PDB entry 7S0S | electron microscopy, 3.05 A resolution | chains C and D of the 35 polymer chains in the assembly

Chain C:
Molecule: 23S rRNA
Organism: Mycolicibacterium smegmatis
Sequence (3120 nucleotides; each row starts with the number of its first residue):
     1 UAAGUGUUUAAGGGCGCAUGGUGGAUGCCUUGGCACUGGGAGCCGAUGAA
    51 GGACGUAGGAGGCUGCGAUAAGCCUCGGGGAGCUGUCAACCGAGCGUUGA
   101 UCCGAGGAUGUCCGAAUGGGGAAACCCGGCACGAGUGAUGUCGUGUCACC
   151 AGGCGCUGAAUAUAUAGGCGUCUGGGGGGAACGCGGGGAAGUGAAACAUC
   201 UCAGUACCCGUAGGAAGAGAAAACAAAAUGUGAUUCCGUGAGUAGUGGCG
   251 AGCGAAAGCGGAGGAUGGCUAAACCGUAUGCAUGUGAUACCGGGUAGGGG
   301 UUGUGUGUGCGGGGUUGUGGGACCUAUCUUUCCGGCUCUACCUGGCUGGA
   351 GGGCAGUGAGAAAAUGUUGUGGUUAGCGGAAAUGGCUUGGGAUGGCCUGC
   401 CGUAGACGGUGAGAGCCCGGUACGUGAAAACCCGACGUCUGUCUUGAUGG
   451 UGUUCCCGAGUAGCAGCGGGCCCGUGGAAUCUGCUGUGAAUCUGCCGGGA
   501 CCACCCGGUAAGCCUGAAUACUUCCCAGUGACCGAUAGCGGAUUAGUACC
   551 GUGAGGGAAUGGUGAAAAGUACCCCGGGAGGGGAGUGAAAGAGUACCUGA
   601 AACCGUGCGCUUACAAUCCGUCAGAGCCCUCGACGUGUCGUGGGGUGAUG
   651 GCGUGCCUUUUGAAGAAUGAGCCUGCGAGUCAGGGACAUGUCGCGAGGUU
   701 AACCCGGGUGGGGUAGCCGCAGCGAAAGCGAGUCUGAAUAGGGCGUAUCC
   751 ACACAAGAGUGUGUGGUGUAGUGGUGUGUUCUGGACCCGAAGCGGAGUGA
   801 UCUACCCAUGGCCAGGGUGAAGCGCGGGUAAGACCGCGUGGAGGCCCGAA
   851 CCCACUUAGGUUGAAGACUGAGGGGAUGAGCUGUGGGUAGGGGUGAAAGG
   901 CCAAUCAAACUCCGUGAUAGCUGGUUCUCCCCGAAAUGCAUUUAGGUGCA
   951 GCGUCGCAUGUUUCUUGCCGGAGGUAGAGCUACUGGAUGGCCGAUGGGCC
  1001 CCACAGGGUUACUGACGUCAGCCAAACUCCGAAUGCCGGUAAGUCCAAGA
  1051 GUGCGGCAGUGAGACGGCGGGGGAUAAGCUCCGUGCGUCGAGAGGGAAAC
  1101 AGCCCAGAUCGCCGGCUAAGGCCCCUAAGCGUGUGCUAAGUGGAAAAGGA
  1151 UGUGCAGUCGCGAAGACAACCAGGAGGUUGGCUUAGAAGCAGCCACCCUU
  1201 GAAAGAGUGCGUAAUAGCUCACUGGUCAAGUGAUUGUGCGCCGAUAAUGU
  1251 AGCGGGGCUCAAGCACACCGCCGAAGCCGCGGCAGCCAACGUGUUGGCUG
  1301 GGUAGGGGAGCGUCCUGCAUCCGGUGAAGCCGCCGAGUGAUCGAGUGGUG
  1351 GAGGGUGUGGGAGUGAGAAUGCAGGCAUGAGUAGCGAUUAGGCAAGUGAG
  1401 AACCUUGCCCGCCGAAAGACCAAGGGUUCCUGGGCCAGGCCAGUCCGCCC
  1451 AGGGUGAGUCGGGACCUAAGGCGAGGCCGACAGGCGUAGUCGAUGGACAA
  1501 CGGGUUGAUAUUCCCGUACCCGUGUAUGUGCGUCCAUGAUGAAUCAGCGG
  1551 UACUAACCAUCCAAAACCACCGUGACCGCACCUUUCGGGGUGUGGCGUUG
  1601 GUGGGGCUGCAUGGGACCUUCGUUGGUAGUAGUCAAGCGAUGGGGUGACG
  1651 CAGGAAGGUAGCCGUACCGGUCAGUGGUAAUACCGGGGUAAGCCUGUAGG
  1701 GAGUCAGAUAGGUAAAUCCGUCUGGCAUAUAUCCUGAGAGGUGAUGCAUA
  1751 GCCGAGUGAGGCGAAUUCGGUGAUCCUAUGCUGCCGAGAAAAGCCUCUAG
  1801 CGAGGACAUACACGGCCCGUACCCCAAACCAACACAGGUGGUCAGGUAGA
  1851 GAAUACUAAGGCGUACGAGUGAACUAUGGUUAAGGAACUCGGCAAAAUGC
  1901 CCCCGUAACUUCGGGAGAAGGGGGACCCACAUGGCGUGUAAGCCUUUACG
  1951 GCCCAAGCGUGAGUGGGUGGCACAAACCAGUGAGAAGCGACUGUUUACUA
  2001 AAAACACAGGUCCGUGCGAAGUCGCAAGACGAUGUAUACGGACUGACGCC
  2051 UGCCCGGUGCUGGAAGGUUAAGAGGACCCGUUAACUCCCUUUGGGGGUGA
  2101 AGCGGAGAAUUUAAGCCCCAGUAAACGGCGGUGGUAACUAUAAXCAUCCU
  2151 AAGGUAGCGAAAUUCCUUGUCGGGUAAGUUCCGACCUGCACGAAUGGCGU
  2201 AACGACUUCUCAACUGUCUCAACCAUAGACUCGGCGAAAUUGCACUACGA
  2251 GUAAAGAUGCUCGUUACGCGCGGCAGGACGAAAAGACCCCGGGACCUUCA
  2301 CUACAACUUGGUAUUGGUGCUCGAUACGGUUUGUGUAGGAUAGGUGGGAG
  2351 ACUGUGAAGCUCACACGCCAGUGUGGGUGGAGUCGUUGUUGAAAUACCAC
  2401 UCUGAUCGUAUUGGGCCUCUAACCUCGGACCGUAUAUCCGGUUCAGGGAC
  2451 AGUGCCUGGUGGGUAGUUUAACUGGGGCGGUUGCCUCCUAAAAUGUAACG
  2501 GAGGCGCCCAAAGGUUCCCUCAACCUGGACGGCAAUCAGGUGUUGAGUGU
  2551 AAGUGCACAAGGGAGCUUGACUGCGAGACGGACAUGUCGAGCAGGGACGA
  2601 AAGUCGGGACUAGUGAUCCGGCACCUCUGAGUGGAAGGGGUGUCGCUCAA
  2651 CGGAUAAAAGGUACCCCGGGGAUAACAGGCUGAUCUUCCCCAAGAGUCCA
  2701 UAUCGACGGGAUGGUUUGGCACCUCGAUGUCGGCUCGUCGCAUCCUGGGG
  2751 CUGGAGCAGGUCCCAAGGGUUGGGCUGUUCGCCCAUUAAAGCGGCACGCG
  2801 AGCUGGGUUUAGAACGUCGUGAGACAGUUCGGUCUCUAUCCGCCGCGCGC
  2851 GUCAGAAGCUUGAGGAAACCUGUCCCUAGUACGAGAGGACCGGGACGGAC
  2901 GAACCUCUGGUAUACCAGUUGUCCCACCAGGGGCACGGCUGGAUAGCCAC
  2951 GUUCGGACAGGAUAACCGCUGAAAGCAUCUAAGCGGGAAACCUCUUCCAA
  3001 GACCAGGCUUCUCACCCUCUAGGAGGGAUAAGGCCCCCCGCAGACCACGG
  3051 GAUUGAUAGACCAGACCUGGAAGCCUAGUAAUAGGUGCAGGGAACUGGCA
  3101 CUAACCGGCCGAAAACUUAC
Unresolved in the structure: 1
Modified residues: AI5 ((2S)-4-[2-[(2R,3S,4R,5R)-5-(6-aminopurin-9-yl)-3,4-bis(oxidanyl)oxolan-2-yl]ethyl-[2-[(2R,3R,4R,5R)-2-(4-azanyl-2-oxidanylidene-pyrimidin-1-yl)-5-[bis(oxidanyl)phosphanyloxymethyl]-4-oxidanyl-oxolan-3-yl]oxyethyl]amino]-2-azanyl-butanoic acid) at position 2144
Metal / ion sites: Mg2+ site 1 near U7 (its only coordinating residue here); Mg2+ site 2: A10, G12, G13; Mg2+ site 3: C28, G1354; Mg2+ site 4: C43, G214; Mg2+ site 5 near U64 (its only coordinating residue here); Mg2+ site 6 near U69 (its only coordinating residue here); Mg2+ site 7 near U117 (its only coordinating residue here); Mg2+ site 8: A159, U163; Mg2+ site 9: G191, U2467; Mg2+ site 10 near G191 (its only coordinating residue here); Mg2+ site 11: A196, C197; Mg2+ site 12 near G217 (its only coordinating residue here); 232 more Mg2+ sites not listed

Chain D:
Protein: 50S ribosomal protein L2
Organism: Mycolicibacterium smegmatis
Reference sequence: A0A0D6H9F9 (A0A0D6H9F9_MYCSM); residue numbers follow UniProt; this construct covers 2-276
Amino-acid sequence (275 residues; row label = number of the first residue in the row):
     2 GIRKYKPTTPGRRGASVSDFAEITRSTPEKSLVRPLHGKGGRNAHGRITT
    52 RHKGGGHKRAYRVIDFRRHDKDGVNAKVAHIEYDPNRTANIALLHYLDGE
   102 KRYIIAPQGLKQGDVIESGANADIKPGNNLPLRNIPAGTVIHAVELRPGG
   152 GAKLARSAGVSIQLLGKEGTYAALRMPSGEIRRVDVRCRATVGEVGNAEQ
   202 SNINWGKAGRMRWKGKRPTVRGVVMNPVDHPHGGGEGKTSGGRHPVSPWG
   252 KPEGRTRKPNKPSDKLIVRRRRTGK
Metal / ion sites: Mg2+ site 1: Asp-85, Arg-88; Mg2+ site 2 near Gly-207 (its only coordinating residue here); Mg2+ site 3: Thr-220 (shared with A2006(C), C2007(C), G2045(C) of chain C); Mg2+ site 4: Asn-227, His-231; Mg2+ site 5: Gly-235, Gly-236, Gly-238

Chain C / chain D interface:
Pairs across the interface (283; chain C residue first):
  C805(C) / Arg-43(D)  hydrogen bond to the sugar
  C805(C) / Arg-218(D)  hydrogen bond to the phosphate
  C806(C) / Gly-41(D)  sugar contact
  C806(C) / Arg-43(D)  hydrogen bond to the sugar
  C806(C) / Gly-55(D)  phosphate contact
  C806(C) / Arg-213(D)  salt bridge to the phosphate
  C806(C) / Arg-218(D)  salt bridge to the phosphate
  C807(C) / Gly-39(D)  phosphate contact
  C807(C) / Gly-55(D)  phosphate contact
  C807(C) / Gly-56(D)  hydrogen bond to the phosphate
  A808(C) / His-38(D)  phosphate contact
  A808(C) / Gly-39(D)  hydrogen bond to the phosphate
  U809(C) / Lys-59(D)  salt bridge to the phosphate
  A820(C) / Lys-7(D)  phosphate contact
  A821(C) / Arg-4(D)  hydrogen bond to the sugar
  A821(C) / Lys-7(D)  salt bridge to the phosphate
  A842(C) / Arg-13(D)  sugar contact
  G843(C) / Thr-10(D)  phosphate contact
  G843(C) / Arg-13(D)  sugar contact
  G844(C) / Thr-10(D)  hydrogen bond to the phosphate
  G844(C) / Gly-12(D)  phosphate contact
  G844(C) / Arg-13(D)  salt bridge to the phosphate
  G844(C) / Lys-208(D)  hydrogen bond to the sugar
  G844(C) / Ala-209(D)  hydrogen bond to the base
  G844(C) / Gly-210(D)  hydrogen bond to the base
  C845(C) / Thr-10(D)  sugar contact
  A879(C) / Lys-208(D)  salt bridge to the phosphate
  A879(C) / Ala-209(D)  base contact
  A879(C) / Gly-210(D)  sugar contact
  A879(C) / Arg-213(D)  base contact
  A879(C) / Trp-214(D)  hydrogen bond to the phosphate
  G887(C) / Arg-43(D)  base contact
  G887(C) / Gly-47(D)  sugar contact
  U888(C) / His-46(D)  sugar contact
  U888(C) / Gly-47(D)  sugar contact
  U888(C) / Arg-48(D)  sugar contact
  A889(C) / Arg-48(D)  salt bridge to the phosphate
  G890(C) / Arg-48(D)  salt bridge to the phosphate
  G892(C) / Arg-48(D)  hydrogen bond to the sugar
  G893(C) / Arg-48(D)  sugar contact
  U894(C) / Arg-43(D)  sugar contact
  U894(C) / Arg-48(D)  phosphate contact
  U894(C) / Ile-49(D)  hydrogen bond to the phosphate
  G895(C) / Ile-49(D)  phosphate contact
  G895(C) / Arg-218(D)  salt bridge to the phosphate
  G895(C) / Asp-230(D)  hydrogen bond to the base
  A896(C) / Arg-218(D)  salt bridge to the phosphate
  A896(C) / Pro-219(D)  sugar contact
  A896(C) / Val-221(D)  sugar contact
  A897(C) / Val-221(D)  base contact
  A897(C) / Val-225(D)  hydrogen bond to the sugar
  A897(C) / Met-226(D)  base contact
  A897(C) / Asp-230(D)  base contact
  G899(C) / Asn-227(D)  hydrogen bond to the sugar
  G899(C) / Val-229(D)  base contact
  A908(C) / Val-229(D)  base contact
  A1469(C) / His-38(D)  salt bridge to the phosphate
  G1470(C) / His-38(D)  salt bridge to the phosphate
  G1486(C) / Ala-45(D)  phosphate contact
  U1560(C) / Arg-134(D)  hydrogen bond to the base
  C1561(C) / Arg-134(D)  base contact
  C1561(C) / Lys-168(D)  sugar contact
  C1562(C) / Lys-168(D)  sugar contact
  C1562(C) / Glu-169(D)  sugar contact
  C1562(C) / Gly-170(D)  hydrogen bond to the sugar
  A1611(C) / Arg-134(D)  base contact
  U1612(C) / Arg-134(D)  base contact
  U1612(C) / Asn-135(D)  hydrogen bond to the sugar
  G1613(C) / Ala-121(D)  sugar contact
  G1645(C) / Ser-32(D)  phosphate contact
  U1646(C) / Lys-31(D)  salt bridge to the phosphate
  G1647(C) / Lys-31(D)  hydrogen bond to the base
  A1648(C) / Lys-31(D)  sugar contact
  G1711(C) / Asp-99(D)  base contact
  G1711(C) / Gly-100(D)  base contact
  G1711(C) / Glu-101(D)  sugar contact
  G1720(C) / Asp-99(D)  hydrogen bond to the base
  G1720(C) / Gly-100(D)  hydrogen bond to the sugar
  G1720(C) / Lys-102(D)  hydrogen bond to the phosphate
  U1721(C) / His-96(D)  phosphate contact
  U1721(C) / Leu-98(D)  sugar contact
  U1721(C) / Gly-100(D)  sugar contact
  U1721(C) / Lys-102(D)  salt bridge to the phosphate
  C1722(C) / Lys-78(D)  phosphate contact
  C1785(C) / Tyr-6(D)  sugar contact
  C1785(C) / Phe-21(D)  phosphate contact
  G1786(C) / Val-18(D)  phosphate contact
  G1786(C) / His-58(D)  base contact
  G1786(C) / Arg-211(D)  salt bridge to the phosphate
  G1786(C) / Trp-214(D)  stacking on the base
  A1787(C) / Phe-21(D)  base contact
  A1787(C) / His-58(D)  sugar contact
  A1787(C) / Lys-59(D)  sugar contact
  A1787(C) / Arg-60(D)  salt bridge to the phosphate
  A1787(C) / Arg-63(D)  hydrogen bond to the sugar
  A1787(C) / Tyr-84(D)  stacking on the base
  A1787(C) / Pro-86(D)  phosphate contact
  G1788(C) / His-58(D)  base contact
  G1788(C) / Lys-59(D)  sugar contact
  G1788(C) / Arg-60(D)  sugar contact
  G1788(C) / Ala-61(D)  hydrogen bond to the phosphate
  G1788(C) / Arg-63(D)  salt bridge to the phosphate
  G1788(C) / Pro-86(D)  phosphate contact
  A1789(C) / Pro-36(D)  sugar contact
  A1789(C) / Lys-59(D)  hydrogen bond to the sugar
  A1790(C) / Pro-36(D)  sugar contact
  U1911(C) / Arg-14(D)  hydrogen bond to the sugar
  C1912(C) / Pro-8(D)  phosphate contact
  G1913(C) / Pro-8(D)  base contact
  G1913(C) / Thr-9(D)  sugar contact
  G1913(C) / Arg-14(D)  hydrogen bond to the base
  A1990(C) / Pro-11(D)  hydrogen bond to the base
  C1991(C) / Pro-11(D)  base contact
  C2005(C) / Val-221(D)  phosphate contact
  C2005(C) / Arg-222(D)  salt bridge to the phosphate
  C2005(C) / Val-225(D)  phosphate contact
  A2006(C) / Pro-219(D)  phosphate contact
  A2006(C) / Thr-220(D)  phosphate contact
  A2006(C) / Val-221(D)  phosphate contact
  A2006(C) / Arg-222(D)  salt bridge to the phosphate
  C2007(C) / Ala-209(D)  hydrogen bond to the sugar
  C2007(C) / Pro-219(D)  phosphate contact
  C2007(C) / Thr-220(D)  hydrogen bond to the phosphate
  A2008(C) / Asn-205(D)  hydrogen bond to the sugar
  A2008(C) / Trp-206(D)  phosphate contact
  A2008(C) / Gly-207(D)  hydrogen bond to the sugar
  A2008(C) / Lys-208(D)  sugar contact
  A2008(C) / Ala-209(D)  sugar contact
  A2008(C) / Met-212(D)  phosphate contact
  G2009(C) / Asn-205(D)  sugar contact
  G2009(C) / Trp-206(D)  hydrogen bond to the phosphate
  C2013(C) / Glu-254(D)  sugar contact
  G2014(C) / Gly-255(D)  sugar contact
  G2014(C) / Arg-256(D)  salt bridge to the phosphate
  G2014(C) / Thr-257(D)  hydrogen bond to the sugar
  G2014(C) / Arg-272(D)  salt bridge to the phosphate
  G2014(C) / Thr-274(D)  phosphate contact
  U2015(C) / Thr-257(D)  hydrogen bond to the phosphate
  U2015(C) / Arg-258(D)  hydrogen bond to the phosphate
  U2015(C) / Arg-271(D)  salt bridge to the phosphate
  U2015(C) / Arg-272(D)  salt bridge to the phosphate
  G2016(C) / Lys-154(D)  base contact
  G2016(C) / Leu-155(D)  base contact
  G2016(C) / Met-177(D)  base contact
  G2016(C) / Pro-178(D)  base contact
  G2016(C) / Ser-179(D)  hydrogen bond to the base
  G2016(C) / Glu-181(D)  hydrogen bond to the sugar
  G2016(C) / Arg-183(D)  hydrogen bond to the sugar
  G2016(C) / Arg-258(D)  salt bridge to the phosphate
  G2016(C) / Arg-271(D)  salt bridge to the phosphate
  C2017(C) / Leu-147(D)  sugar contact
  C2017(C) / Lys-154(D)  sugar contact
  C2017(C) / Arg-183(D)  salt bridge to the phosphate
  C2017(C) / Arg-258(D)  salt bridge to the phosphate
  C2017(C) / Lys-262(D)  salt bridge to the phosphate
  C2017(C) / Ser-264(D)  hydrogen bond to the phosphate
  G2018(C) / Lys-154(D)  phosphate contact
  A2020(C) / Thr-257(D)  phosphate contact
  G2021(C) / Thr-51(D)  base contact
  G2021(C) / Trp-250(D)  sugar contact
  G2021(C) / Thr-257(D)  phosphate contact
  U2022(C) / Ile-49(D)  sugar contact
  U2022(C) / Thr-50(D)  base contact
  U2022(C) / Trp-250(D)  sugar contact
  U2022(C) / Lys-252(D)  salt bridge to the phosphate
  C2023(C) / Asn-44(D)  hydrogen bond to the base
  C2023(C) / His-46(D)  hydrogen bond to the sugar
  C2023(C) / Arg-48(D)  phosphate contact
  C2023(C) / Thr-50(D)  sugar contact
  G2024(C) / Arg-48(D)  salt bridge to the phosphate
  G2028(C) / Asn-44(D)  base contact
  G2028(C) / His-46(D)  base contact
  A2029(C) / Asn-44(D)  hydrogen bond to the base
  A2029(C) / Ala-45(D)  hydrogen bond to the sugar
  C2030(C) / Lys-40(D)  sugar contact
  C2030(C) / Gly-42(D)  hydrogen bond to the sugar
  C2030(C) / Arg-43(D)  sugar contact
  C2030(C) / Asn-44(D)  sugar contact
  C2030(C) / Thr-50(D)  hydrogen bond to the base
  C2030(C) / Thr-51(D)  sugar contact
  G2031(C) / Lys-40(D)  phosphate contact
  G2031(C) / Thr-51(D)  sugar contact
  G2031(C) / Lys-54(D)  phosphate contact
  A2032(C) / Lys-54(D)  salt bridge to the phosphate
  U2033(C) / Arg-35(D)  base contact
  U2033(C) / Leu-37(D)  phosphate contact
  U2033(C) / Lys-40(D)  salt bridge to the phosphate
  U2033(C) / Tyr-62(D)  stacking on the base
  G2034(C) / Tyr-62(D)  phosphate contact
  G2034(C) / Phe-67(D)  phosphate contact
  G2034(C) / Asn-87(D)  sugar contact
  G2034(C) / Arg-88(D)  salt bridge to the phosphate
  G2034(C) / Arg-157(D)  salt bridge to the phosphate
  U2035(C) / Lys-154(D)  hydrogen bond to the sugar
  U2035(C) / Leu-155(D)  sugar contact
  U2035(C) / Ala-156(D)  hydrogen bond to the sugar
  U2035(C) / Arg-157(D)  salt bridge to the phosphate
  U2035(C) / Ser-158(D)  phosphate contact
  A2036(C) / Leu-155(D)  phosphate contact
  A2036(C) / Ala-156(D)  hydrogen bond to the phosphate
  A2036(C) / Arg-157(D)  hydrogen bond to the phosphate
  A2036(C) / Ser-158(D)  hydrogen bond to the phosphate
  A2036(C) / Val-161(D)  phosphate contact
  A2036(C) / Pro-178(D)  sugar contact
  A2036(C) / Ser-179(D)  hydrogen bond to the sugar
  A2036(C) / Arg-272(D)  base contact
  U2037(C) / Ser-158(D)  hydrogen bond to the sugar
  U2037(C) / Ala-159(D)  hydrogen bond to the sugar
  U2037(C) / Gly-160(D)  base contact
  U2037(C) / Val-161(D)  base contact
  U2037(C) / Ala-199(D)  hydrogen bond to the base
  U2037(C) / Gln-201(D)  hydrogen bond to the phosphate
  U2037(C) / Ser-202(D)  hydrogen bond to the base
  A2038(C) / Thr-89(D)  sugar contact
  A2038(C) / Ser-158(D)  sugar contact
  A2038(C) / Gln-201(D)  hydrogen bond to the phosphate
  G2040(C) / Lys-54(D)  salt bridge to the phosphate
  G2041(C) / Arg-52(D)  salt bridge to the phosphate
  G2041(C) / His-53(D)  salt bridge to the phosphate
  G2041(C) / Ser-248(D)  sugar contact
  G2041(C) / Pro-249(D)  phosphate contact
  G2041(C) / Glu-254(D)  hydrogen bond to the base
  A2042(C) / Arg-52(D)  salt bridge to the phosphate
  A2042(C) / His-231(D)  salt bridge to the phosphate
  A2042(C) / His-233(D)  hydrogen bond to the phosphate
  A2042(C) / Val-247(D)  sugar contact
  A2042(C) / Pro-249(D)  phosphate contact
  C2043(C) / Arg-222(D)  phosphate contact
  C2043(C) / Gly-223(D)  hydrogen bond to the phosphate
  C2043(C) / Val-224(D)  hydrogen bond to the phosphate
  C2043(C) / His-233(D)  salt bridge to the phosphate
  U2044(C) / Arg-222(D)  salt bridge to the phosphate
  U2044(C) / Val-224(D)  phosphate contact
  G2045(C) / Arg-222(D)  base contact
  U2058(C) / His-245(D)  hydrogen bond to the base
  G2059(C) / His-245(D)  sugar contact
  C2060(C) / Glu-254(D)  sugar contact
  C2060(C) / Gly-255(D)  phosphate contact
  U2061(C) / Gly-255(D)  phosphate contact
  U2061(C) / Arg-256(D)  hydrogen bond to the phosphate
  G2062(C) / Arg-256(D)  salt bridge to the phosphate
  A2125(C) / His-245(D)  base contact
  A2125(C) / Pro-246(D)  sugar contact
  C2126(C) / Arg-244(D)  sugar contact
  C2126(C) / His-245(D)  base contact
  G2127(C) / Ser-241(D)  hydrogen bond to the phosphate
  U2195(C) / Lys-239(D)  base contact
  U2195(C) / Thr-240(D)  base contact
  U2195(C) / Ser-241(D)  hydrogen bond to the sugar
  G2196(C) / Lys-239(D)  salt bridge to the phosphate
  A2201(C) / Arg-14(D)  base contact
  C2296(C) / Pro-228(D)  phosphate contact
  U2297(C) / Pro-228(D)  phosphate contact
  U2298(C) / Arg-244(D)  salt bridge to the phosphate
  U2308(C) / Lys-259(D)  salt bridge to the phosphate
  U2425(C) / Arg-148(D)  hydrogen bond to the base
  G2427(C) / Arg-148(D)  salt bridge to the phosphate
  G2427(C) / Pro-149(D)  sugar contact
  G2427(C) / Gly-150(D)  sugar contact
  G2427(C) / Gly-151(D)  hydrogen bond to the sugar
  G2428(C) / Arg-68(D)  hydrogen bond to the phosphate
  G2428(C) / Gly-150(D)  sugar contact
  A2429(C) / Arg-68(D)  salt bridge to the phosphate
  A2445(C) / Arg-148(D)  base contact
  A2445(C) / Arg-188(D)  hydrogen bond to the sugar
  G2446(C) / Arg-188(D)  salt bridge to the phosphate
  G2447(C) / Tyr-172(D)  phosphate contact
  G2463(C) / Arg-244(D)  salt bridge to the phosphate
  G2463(C) / Trp-250(D)  sugar contact
  G2463(C) / Gly-251(D)  sugar contact
  A2814(C) / Gly-238(D)  phosphate contact
  A2814(C) / Lys-239(D)  phosphate contact
  C2815(C) / Gly-238(D)  phosphate contact
  C2815(C) / Lys-239(D)  hydrogen bond to the phosphate
  U2820(C) / Gly-243(D)  sugar contact
  G2821(C) / Gly-243(D)  sugar contact
  A2822(C) / Pro-228(D)  phosphate contact
  A2822(C) / Gly-235(D)  phosphate contact
  A2822(C) / Gly-236(D)  hydrogen bond to the phosphate
  G2823(C) / Gly-235(D)  phosphate contact
  G2823(C) / Gly-236(D)  hydrogen bond to the phosphate
  G2823(C) / Glu-237(D)  hydrogen bond to the base
  A2824(C) / Glu-237(D)  phosphate contact
Other interface residues (no listed pair), chain C (123 interface residues in all): A898, C1485, G1650, A2027, C2039, C2307, U2309, G2448
Other interface residues (no listed pair), chain D (150 interface residues in all): Ser-27, Pro-29, Asn-122, Asn-198, Ile-204, Pro-232, Gly-234, Pro-260, Asn-261, Lys-266, Ile-268, Gly-275

Overview:
123 residues of chain C face 150 of chain D across their interface; the contacts include 75 hydrogen bonds, 50
salt bridges and 3 aromatic stacking contacts. Polar contacts include G844(C)/Ala-209(D), G844(C)/Gly-210(D)
and G895(C)/Asp-230(D). The Mg2+ site 2 is built by A10(C), G12(C) and G13(C).
Here chain C is 23S rRNA and chain D is 50S ribosomal protein L2, both from Mycolicibacterium smegmatis. Entry
7S0S (M. tuberculosis ribosomal RNA methyltransferase TlyA bound to M. smegmatis 50S ribosomal subunit) was
determined by electron microscopy.
